Entry 7CUW (electron microscopy, 2.63 A resolution); this record covers chains A and C of the 4 polymer chains in the assembly.

# Chain A
Name: Cytochrome bo(3) ubiquinol oxidase subunit 1
Source organism: Escherichia coli
Notes: EC 7.1.1.3
Reference sequence: P0ABI8 (CYOB_ECOLI); numbering as in UniProt (aligned over 1-663)
Amino-acid sequence (663 residues; each row starts with the number of its first residue):
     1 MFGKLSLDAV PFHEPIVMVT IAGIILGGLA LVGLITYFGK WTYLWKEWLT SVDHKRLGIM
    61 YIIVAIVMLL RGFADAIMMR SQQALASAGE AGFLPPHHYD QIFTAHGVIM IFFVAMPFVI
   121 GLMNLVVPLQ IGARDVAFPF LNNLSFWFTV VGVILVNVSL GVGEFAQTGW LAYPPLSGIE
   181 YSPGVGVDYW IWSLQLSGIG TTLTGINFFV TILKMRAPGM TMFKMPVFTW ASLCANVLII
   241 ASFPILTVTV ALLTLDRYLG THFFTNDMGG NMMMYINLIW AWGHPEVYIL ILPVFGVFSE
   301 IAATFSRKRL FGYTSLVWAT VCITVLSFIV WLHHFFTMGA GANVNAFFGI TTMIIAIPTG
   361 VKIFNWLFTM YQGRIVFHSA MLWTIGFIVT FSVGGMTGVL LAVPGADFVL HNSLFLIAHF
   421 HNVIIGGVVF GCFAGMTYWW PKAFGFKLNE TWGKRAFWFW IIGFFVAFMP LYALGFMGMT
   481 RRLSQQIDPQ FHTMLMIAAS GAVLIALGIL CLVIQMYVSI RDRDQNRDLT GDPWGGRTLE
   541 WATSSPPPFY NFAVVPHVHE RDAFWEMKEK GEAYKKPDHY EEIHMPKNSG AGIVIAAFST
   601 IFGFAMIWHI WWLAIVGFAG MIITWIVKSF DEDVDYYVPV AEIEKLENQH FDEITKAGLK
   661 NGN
Disordered / not traced: 660-663
Swiss-Prot annotation at these positions:
  - binding site (ubiquinone-8): Arg71, Asp75, His98
  - binding site (heme b): His106, Trp170, His421, Arg481, Arg482
  - binding site (Cu(2+)): His284, His333, His334
  - binding site (Fe(II)-heme o): Tyr288, His411, His419
  - cross-link: His284 to Tyr288 (1'-histidyl-3'-tyrosine (His-Tyr))
  - mutagenesis: His54 (H54A: 50% quinol oxidase activity), Lys55 (K55Q: No effect), Arg71 (R71H: No quinol oxidase activity; R71Q/L: Abolishes quinol oxidase activity), Asp75 (D75E: Very similar to wild-type; D75H: No quinol oxidase activity, altered binding of a semiquinone intermediate at the QH site; D75N: Abolishes quinol oxidase activity), Arg80 (R80Q: Abolishes quinol oxidase activity), His98 (H98F: About 1% quinol oxidase activity; H98N: Abolishes enzyme activity), Gln101 (Q101N: Reduces quinol oxidase activity by 75%, decreased affinity for ubiquinol-1), Ile102 (I102W: No quinol oxidase activity), His106 (H106A: 2% quinol oxidase activity, loss of heme b, loss of heme o, loss of Cu(B)), Asp135 (D135N: Abolishes quinol oxidase activity), Tyr173 (Y173F: No effect), Asp188 (D188N: No effect), 15 further mutagenesis entries in UniProt
Ion coordination: heme Fe: His106, His421; Cu ion: His284, His333, His334; heme o Fe near His419 (its only coordinating residue here)
Small-molecule neighbours:
  - 1,2-Distearoyl-sn-glycerophosphoethanolamine (3PE), molecule 1: Leu31, Lys40, Tyr43, Leu44, Trp48, Leu49, Arg56, Ile59, Met60, Ile63, Val64, Val67, Phe146, Val150, Val153, Ile154, Ala443, Phe444, Pro546
  - 1,2-Distearoyl-sn-glycerophosphoethanolamine (3PE), molecule 2: Ile59, Ile62, Ile63, Ile66, Val67, Leu70, Leu122, Leu125, Gly435, Met436, Trp439, Trp440, Ala443, Phe444, Phe446, Val513, Met516, Ile520, Arg523
  - 1,2-Distearoyl-sn-glycerophosphoethanolamine (3PE), molecule 3: Ala137, Phe138, Pro139, Phe140, Leu141, Leu144, Phe148, Trp192, Gln195, Ile199, Thr202, Leu203, Ile206, Thr247, Phe602, Phe618, Met621, Trp625, Lys628
  - 1,2-Distearoyl-sn-glycerophosphoethanolamine (3PE), molecule 4: Trp192, Ala251, Thr254, Leu255, Tyr258, Leu259, Phe602, Met606, His609, Trp611, Ala614, Ile615, Phe618
  - 1,2-Distearoyl-sn-glycerophosphoethanolamine (3PE), molecule 5: Thr247, Val248, Ala251, Phe618, Ile622, Trp625, Ile626, Lys628, Ser629
  - heme (HEM): Phe73, Ala76, Met79, Arg80, Gln83, Phe103, His106, Gly107, Met110, Ile111, Gly169, Trp170, Leu414, Ile417, Phe420, His421, Ile424, Ile425, Val429, Trp460, Phe468, Arg481, Arg482, Ala502, Ile505
  - heme o (HEO): Trp170, Trp280, His284, Val287, Tyr288, Leu290, Ile291, His333, His334, Thr352, Ile355, Ala356, Ile357, Thr359, Gly360, Ile363, Phe364, Phe391, Ser392, Gly395, Met396, Gly398, Val399, Leu401, Ala402, Asp407, Leu410, His411, Asn412, Leu416, His419, Phe420, Val423, Ile424, Val428, Arg481
  - Ubiquinone-8 (UQ8): Ile16, Val17, Thr20, Ile24, Val67, Met68, Leu70, Arg71, Ala74, Asp75, Met78, His98, Gln101, Ile102, Ala105, Val153, Ile154, Asn157, Leu160, Phe165
From the paper describing this entry:
  - binding site for Ubiquinone-8: Arg71, Asp75, His98
  - conformationally variable residues (side-chain flip): His98
  - catalytic residues: Glu14, His98 (proposed by the authors, not directly observed)

# Chain C
Name: Cytochrome bo(3) ubiquinol oxidase subunit 3
Source organism: Escherichia coli
Reference sequence: P0ABJ3 (CYOC_ECOLI); residue numbers follow UniProt; this construct covers 1-204
Amino-acid sequence (204 residues; each row starts with the number of its first residue):
     1 MATDTLTHAT AHAHEHGHHD AGGTKIFGFW IYLMSDCILF SILFATYAVL VNGTAGGPTG
    61 KDIFELPFVL VETFLLLFSS ITYGMAAIAM YKNNKSQVIS WLALTWLFGA GFIGMEIYEF
   121 HHLIVNGMGP DRSGFLSAFF ALVGTHGLHV TSGLIWMAVL MVQIARRGLT STNRTRIMCL
   181 SLFWHFLDVV WICVFTVVYL MGAM
Disordered / not traced: 1-20
Small-molecule neighbours:
  - 1,2-Distearoyl-sn-glycerophosphoethanolamine (3PE), molecule 1: Lys25, Gly28, Phe29, Tyr32
  - 1,2-Distearoyl-sn-glycerophosphoethanolamine (3PE), molecule 2: Lys25, Phe29, Tyr32, Leu39, Leu43, Thr145, Leu148, His149, Ser152, Ile155, Trp156, Val159, Gln163, Arg176, Cys179, Phe183

# Chain A / chain C interface
Pairs across the interface - 51 pairs, chain A then chain C:
  Phe138(A) with Thr24(C); Lys25(C); Gly28(C)
  Ile206(A) with Gly28(C); Tyr32(C), hydrophobic
  Phe209(A) with Ile31(C), hydrophobic
  Val210(A) with Thr24(C); Phe27(C), hydrophobic; Gly28(C)
  Leu213(A) with Phe27(C), hydrophobic
  Lys214(A) with Phe27(C)
  Ile240(A) with Ile31(C), hydrophobic; Ser35(C)
  Ala241(A) with Ile38(C), hydrophobic
  Pro244(A) with Ser35(C)
  Ile245(A) with Ile42(C), hydrophobic
  Val248(A) with Leu39(C); Ile42(C), hydrophobic; Leu43(C), hydrophobic
  Leu252(A) with Thr46(C); Ala141(C), hydrophobic
  Leu259(A) with Asp131(C)
  Gly260(A) with Asp131(C)
  Thr261(A) with Pro130(C); Ser137(C)
  His262(A) with Asp131(C), hydrogen bond (side chain-backbone); Ser133(C); Gly134(C); Ser137(C), hydrogen bond (backbone-side chain)
  Phe263(A) with Leu50(C), hydrophobic; Ser137(C); Ala138(C); Ala141(C), hydrophobic
  Met268(A) with Ala55(C), hydrophobic; Ser133(C); Gly134(C), hydrogen bond (backbone-backbone)
  Gly269(A) with Leu50(C); Gly53(C)
  Asn271(A) with Leu50(C)
  Met274(A) with Ala45(C); Val49(C), hydrophobic
  Leu278(A) with Ile42(C), hydrophobic; Thr46(C)
  Ile626(A) with Val159(C), hydrophobic
  Ser629(A) with Gln163(C), hydrogen bond (backbone-side chain); Arg167(C); Arg176(C), hydrogen bond (backbone-side chain)
  Phe630(A) with Val162(C), hydrophobic; Gln163(C); Arg167(C), hydrogen bond (backbone-side chain)
  Glu632(A) with Arg167(C), salt bridge
Other interface residues (no listed pair), chain A (31 interface residues in all): Ala137, Thr247, Leu255, Gly270, Asp631
Other interface residues (no listed pair), chain C (31 interface residues in all): Arg132, Ile155

# In short
Chain A and chain C each contribute 31 residues to their interface, with 6 hydrogen bonds and 1 salt bridge.
Polar contacts include Glu632(A)-Arg167(C), His262(A)-Asp131(C) and His262(A)-Ser137(C). 2
1,2-Distearoyl-sn-glycerophosphoethanolamine molecules are bound between chain A and chain C. The paper
reports catalytic residues Glu14(A) and His98(A); a binding site for Ubiquinone-8 at Arg71(A), Asp75(A) and
His98(A).
Here chain A is Cytochrome bo(3) ubiquinol oxidase subunit 1 and chain C is Cytochrome bo(3) ubiquinol oxidase
subunit 3, both from Escherichia coli. Entry 7CUW (Ubiquinol Binding Site of Cytochrome bo3 from Escherichia
coli) was determined by electron microscopy (same publication as 7N9Z, 7CUB and 7CUQ).
